8BDB - chains D and M of the 8 polymer chains in the assembly; structure by X-ray diffraction, 1.70 A resolution.

[Chain D]
Name: Ribulose bisphosphate carboxylase small chain
Source organism: Griffithsia monilis
Reference sequence: A7UM68 (A7UM68_GRIMO); numbering as in UniProt (aligned over 1-138)
Sequence (138 residues; each row starts with the number of its first residue):
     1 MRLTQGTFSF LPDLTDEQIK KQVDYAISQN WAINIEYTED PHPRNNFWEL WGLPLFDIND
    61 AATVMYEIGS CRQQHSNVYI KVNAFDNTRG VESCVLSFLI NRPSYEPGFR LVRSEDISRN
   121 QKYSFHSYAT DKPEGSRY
Ligand contacts: bicarbonate ion (BCT): Met1, Arg2, Tyr105

[Chain M]
Name: Ribulose bisphosphate carboxylase large chain
Source organism: Griffithsia monilis
Notes: EC 4.1.1.39
Reference sequence: A7UM67 (A7UM67_GRIMO); numbering as in UniProt (aligned over 3-482)
Sequence (480 residues; row label = number of the first residue in the row):
     3 NSVEERTRIK NERYESGVIP YAKMGYWDPN YAVKDTDILA LFRVSPQPGV DPVEASAAVA
    63 GESSTATWTV VWTDLLTACD LYRAKAYKVE SVPNTSDQYF AYISYDIDLF EEGSIANLTA
   123 SIIGNVFGFK AVKALRLEDM RIPVAYLKTF QGPATGIVVE RERMDKFGRP FLGATVKPKL
   183 GLSGKNYGRV VYEGLRGGLD FLKDDENINS QPFMRWKERF LYSIEAVNRS IAATGEVKGH
   243 YMNVTAATME EMYERAEFAK QLGTVIIMID LVIGYTAIQT MGIWARKNDM ILHLHRAGNS
   303 TYSRQKIHGM NFRVICKWMR MAGVDHIHAG TVVGKLEGDP LMIRGFYNTL LLPYLEVNLP
   363 QGIFFQQDWA SLRKVTPVAS GGIHCGQMHQ LLDYLGNDVV LQFGGGTIGH PDGIQAGATA
   423 NRVALESMVI ARNEGRDYVA EGPQILRDAA KTCGPLQTAL DLWKDITFNY TSTDTADFVE
Not modelled in the structure: 3
Modified residues: Leu174 ((2S,3R)-2-amino-3-hydroxy-4-methylpentanoic acid; HL2); Lys205 (lysine nz-carboxylic acid; KCX)
Ion coordination: Mg2+: Lys205, Asp207, Glu208 (together with 2-carboxyarabinitol-1,5-diphosphate)
Ligand contacts:
  - bicarbonate ion (BCT), molecule 1: Leu41, Arg143, Val359, Phe366, Phe367, Gln368
  - bicarbonate ion (BCT), molecule 2: Pro445, Gln446, Arg449
  - bicarbonate ion (BCT), molecule 3: Thr469, Phe470, Asn471, Tyr472
  - 2-carboxyarabinitol-1,5-diphosphate (CAP): Glu64, Thr69, Trp70, Asn127, Thr177, Lys179, Lys181, Lys205, Asp207, Glu208, His297, Arg298, His330, Lys337, Leu338, Ser382, Gly383, Gly384, Gln404, Phe405, Gly406, Gly407

[Chain D / chain M interface]
Residue-residue contacts (12):
  Asp116(D) with Gly265(M)
  Ile117(D) with Lys262(M); Gln263(M)
  Ser118(D) with Lys262(M), hydrogen bond (backbone-backbone); Gly265(M); Asn290(M), hydrogen bond (side chain-backbone); Met292(M)
  Arg119(D) with Arg165(M); Gly265(M), hydrogen bond (side chain-backbone); Thr266(M); Val267(M); Asp291(M)

[Overview]
4 residues of chain D and 9 residues of chain M are in contact, with 3 hydrogen bonds. Polar pairs include
Ser118(D)-Asn290(M), Arg119(D)-Gly265(M) and Ser118(D)-Lys262(M). Bound to chain D: bicarbonate ion. Bound to
chain M: 2-carboxyarabinitol-1,5-diphosphate and 3 copies of bicarbonate ion.
Chain D is Ribulose bisphosphate carboxylase small chain and chain M is Ribulose bisphosphate carboxylase
large chain, both from Griffithsia monilis; the structure, Ribulose-1,5-bisphosphate carboxylase/oxygenase
from Griffithsia monilis, was determined by X-ray diffraction.
